Entry 3M58 (X-ray diffraction, 1.40 A resolution); this record covers chains A and B.

[Chain A]
Protein: Histone-lysine N-methyltransferase SETD7
Organism: Homo sapiens
Notes: EC 2.1.1.43
UniProt: Q8WTS6 (SETD7_HUMAN); residues 110-366 here = UniProt positions 110-366
Amino-acid sequence (261 residues; each row starts with the number of its first residue):
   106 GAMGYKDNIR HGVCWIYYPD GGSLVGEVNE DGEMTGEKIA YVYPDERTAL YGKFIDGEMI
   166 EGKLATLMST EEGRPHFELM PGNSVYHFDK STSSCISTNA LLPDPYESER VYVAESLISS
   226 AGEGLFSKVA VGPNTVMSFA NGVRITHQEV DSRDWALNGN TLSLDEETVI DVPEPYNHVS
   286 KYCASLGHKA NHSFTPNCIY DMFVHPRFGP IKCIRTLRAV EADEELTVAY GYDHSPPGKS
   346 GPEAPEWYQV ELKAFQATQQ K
Disordered / not traced: 106-108, 342-345, 366
Sequence notes: expression tag (106-109); engineered mutation Ala245 (Tyr in Q8WTS6)
Small-molecule neighbours: S-adenosylhomocysteine (SAH): Ile223, Ser225, Ala226, Gly227, Glu228, Gly264, Asn265, Asn282, His293, Lys294, Ala295, Asn296, His297, Tyr335, Trp352, Glu356
Swiss-Prot annotation at these positions:
  - binding site (S-adenosyl-L-methionine): Ala226 to Glu228, Asn296, His297, Glu356
  - site (Histone H3K4 binding): Asp256, Thr266, Lys317, Tyr335
  - mutagenesis: Glu220 (E220A: Increases near-attack conformations), Glu228 (E228A: Increases near-attack conformations), Lys294 (K294A: Significantly reduces the catalytic activity), His297 (H297A/G: Abolishes methyltransferase activity), Lys317 (K317A: Induces a reduction in methyltransferase activity toward TAF10 but an increased methyltransferase activity for H3 and p53/TP53)
What the authors report for this chain:
  - catalytic residues: Gly264, Tyr305 (proposed by the authors, not directly observed)
  - specificity-determining residues: Tyr305
  - mutagenesis - Y245A: decreased catalytic activity on unmodified lysines
  - mutagenesis - Y305F: increased binding to TAF10-K189
  - mutagenesis - Y305F: decreased binding to TAF10-K189me2
  - mutagenesis - Y305F: unchanged catalytic activity on the unmodified peptide

[Chain B]
Protein: TAF10-K189me1 Peptide
Amino-acid sequence (11 residues; each row starts with the number of its first residue):
   185 XSKSKDRKYT L
Disordered / not traced: 194-195
Modified / non-standard residues: ACE (acetyl group) at position 185; Lys189 (n-methyl-lysine; MLZ)

[How chain A and chain B interact]
Contacting residue pairs - 34 pairs, chain A then chain B:
  His252(A) with Arg191(B)
  Val255(A) with Lys187(B)
  Asp256(A) with Ser186(B); Lys187(B), hydrogen bond (side chain-backbone)
  Arg258(A) with Lys187(B), hydrogen bond (backbone-side chain)
  Trp260(A) with Lys187(B)
  Asn263(A) with Lys187(B)
  Gly264(A) with Lys189(B)
  Asn265(A) with Lys189(B)
  Thr266(A) with Lys187(B), hydrogen bond (side chain-backbone); Ser188(B); Lys189(B), hydrogen bond (backbone-backbone)
  Leu267(A) with Lys189(B); Asp190(B)
  Ser268(A) with Ser188(B); Lys189(B), hydrogen bond (backbone-backbone); Arg191(B)
  Glu271(A) with Arg191(B), salt bridge; Lys192(B)
  His293(A) with Lys189(B)
  Tyr305(A) with Lys189(B); Asp190(B)
  Lys317(A) with Asp190(B), salt bridge
  Tyr335(A) with Lys189(B); Asp190(B), hydrogen bond (backbone-backbone)
  Gly336(A) with Asp190(B); Tyr193(B)
  Tyr337(A) with Ser188(B); Lys189(B)
  Asp338(A) with ACE_185(B); Tyr193(B)
  Pro341(A) with ACE_185(B)
  Glu348(A) with ACE_185(B); Lys187(B)
Other interface residues (no listed pair), chain A (24 interface residues in all): Asp259, Val274, Ala295
Interface features reported in the paper:
  - residue pairs: Gly292(A)-Lys189(B) (water-mediated contact), Ala295(A)-Lys189(B) (water-mediated contact), Tyr305(A)-Lys189(B) (hydrogen bond)

[Overview]
Chain A and chain B form an interface of 24 and 9 residues respectively; the contacts include 6 hydrogen bonds
and 2 salt bridges. Polar pairs include Glu271(A)-Arg191(B), Lys317(A)-Asp190(B) and Asp256(A)-Lys187(B). The
paper describes water-mediated contacts between Gly292(A) and Lys189(B) and Ala295(A) and Lys189(B); a
hydrogen bond between Tyr305(A) and Lys189(B). From the paper: catalytic residues Gly264(A) and Tyr305(A);
Y245A of chain A reduces catalytic activity on unmodified lysines.
Chain A is Histone-lysine N-methyltransferase SETD7 (Homo sapiens) and chain B is TAF10-K189me1 Peptide; the
structure, SET7/9 Y245A in complex with TAF10-K189me1 peptide and AdoHcy, was determined by X-ray diffraction,
deposited together with 3M53, 3M54, 3M55, 3M56, 3M57, 3M59 and 3M5A.
